Entry 8VB0 (electron microscopy, 3.04 A resolution); this record covers chains A and E of the 14 polymer chains in the assembly.

== Chain A (and E) ==
Molecule: Major capsid protein (gp38)
Source organism: Pectobacterium phage PhiM1
Notes: chain E of this document is another copy of the same molecule, construct and numbering; everything in this record applies to it too
UniProt: A0A1P7WG08 (A0A1P7WG08_9CAUD); residue numbers follow UniProt; this construct covers 1-327
Sequence (327 residues; row label = number of the first residue in the row):
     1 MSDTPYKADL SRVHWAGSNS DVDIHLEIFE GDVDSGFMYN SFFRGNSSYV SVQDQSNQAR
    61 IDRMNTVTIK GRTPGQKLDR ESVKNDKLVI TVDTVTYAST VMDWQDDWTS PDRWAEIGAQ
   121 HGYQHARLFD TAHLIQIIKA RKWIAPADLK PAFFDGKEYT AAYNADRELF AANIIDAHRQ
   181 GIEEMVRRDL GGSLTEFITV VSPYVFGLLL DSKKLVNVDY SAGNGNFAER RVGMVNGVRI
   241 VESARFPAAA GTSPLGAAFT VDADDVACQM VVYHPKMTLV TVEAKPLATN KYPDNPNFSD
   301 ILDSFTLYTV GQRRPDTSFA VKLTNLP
Unresolved in the structure: 1-2 (chain E: 1)

== Interface between chain A and chain E ==
Residue-residue contacts (6; chain A residue first):
  Gly-75(A) with Asp-3(E); Thr-4(E), hydrogen bond (backbone-backbone); Lys-7(E)
  Gln-76(A) with Ser-2(E)
  Lys-77(A) with Ser-2(E), hydrogen bond (backbone-backbone); Thr-4(E)
Interface residues without a listed pair, chain A (4 interface residues in all): Pro-74
Interface residues without a listed pair, chain E (5 interface residues in all): Arg-12

== Summary ==
4 residues of chain A face 5 of chain E across their interface, with 2 hydrogen bonds. The backbones
hydrogen-bond at Gly-75(A)/Thr-4(E) and Lys-77(A)/Ser-2(E).
Both chains are Major capsid protein (gp38) (Pectobacterium phage PhiM1). Entry 8VB0 (Asymmetric unit of
bacteriophage PhiM1 mature capsid) was determined by electron microscopy together with 8VB2, 8VB4 and 8VBX
from the same study.
